PDB entry 7UVM | X-ray diffraction, 2.19 A resolution | chains E and F of the 7 polymer chains in the assembly

[Chain E (and F)]
Name: ATP-dependent Clp protease proteolytic subunit, mitochondrial
Source organism: Homo sapiens
Notes: EC 3.4.21.92; chain F of this document is another copy of the same molecule, construct and numbering; everything in this record applies to it too
UniProt: Q16740 (CLPP_HUMAN); residue numbers follow UniProt; this construct covers 58-277
Amino-acid sequence (221 residues; numbered 57 to 277; the number before each row is that of its first residue):
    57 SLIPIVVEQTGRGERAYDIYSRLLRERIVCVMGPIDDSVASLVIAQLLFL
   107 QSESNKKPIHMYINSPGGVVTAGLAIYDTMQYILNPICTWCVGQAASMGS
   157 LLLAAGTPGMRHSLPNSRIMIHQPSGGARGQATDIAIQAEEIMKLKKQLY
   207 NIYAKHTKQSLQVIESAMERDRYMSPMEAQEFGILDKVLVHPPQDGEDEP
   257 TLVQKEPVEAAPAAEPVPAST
Not modelled in the structure: 57-58, 64-71, 182-187, 190, 249-277 (chain F: 57-58, 65-68, 182-190, 249-277)
Differences from the reference sequence: cloning artifact (57)
Small-molecule neighbours:
  - TR-27 (OX0; (10R)-4-[(4-chlorophenyl)methyl]-7-[(3-ethynylphenyl)methyl]-2,4,6,7,8,9-hexahydroimidazo[1,2-a]pyrido[3,4-e]pyrimidin-5(1H)-one), molecule 1: R78, L79, E82, I84, H116, Y118, W146, V148, L170
  - TR-27 (OX0), molecule 2: I100, A101, L104, F105, Q107, S108, T135, Y138
Swiss-Prot annotation at these positions:
  - active site: S153 (Nucleophile), H178
  - modified residue: K200 (N6-succinyllysine), K211 (N6-acetyllysine)
From the paper describing this entry:
  - catalytic residues: S153, H178, D227 (citing earlier work)
  - binding site for TR-27: I75, L79, E82, I84, M88, I100, A101, L104, F105, Q107, H116, Y118, Y138, W146, V148, L170

[Chain E / chain F interface]
Pairs across the interface (46; chain E residue first):
  Y73(E) - V63(F)
  S77(E) - P60(F)
  S77(E) - I61(F)  hydrogen bond (side chain-backbone)
  L80(E) - P60(F)  hydrophobic
  L80(E) - V62(F)  hydrophobic
  R81(E) - V63(F)
  D93(E) - N120(F)  hydrogen bond
  S97(E) - Y76(F)  hydrogen bond
  S97(E) - M88(F)
  L98(E) - P60(F)
  L98(E) - I75(F)  hydrophobic
  L98(E) - Y76(F)  hydrogen bond (backbone-side chain)
  A101(E) - I75(F)
  Q102(E) - P60(F)
  Q102(E) - I75(F)
  L104(E) - Y118(F)
  F105(E) - V62(F)  hydrophobic
  F105(E) - I75(F)  hydrophobic
  F105(E) - R78(F)
  T127(E) - G149(F)
  A131(E) - V148(F)  hydrophobic
  A131(E) - G149(F)
  Y133(E) - N172(F)
  D134(E) - L170(F)
  D134(E) - P171(F)
  D134(E) - N172(F)  hydrogen bond
  Q137(E) - V246(F)
  Q137(E) - H247(F)  hydrogen bond (backbone-side chain)
  Y138(E) - L170(F)  hydrophobic
  Y138(E) - V246(F)
  Y138(E) - H247(F)
  Y138(E) - P248(F)
  L140(E) - P248(F)
  I191(E) - P122(F)  hydrophobic
  I191(E) - Q150(F)
  I191(E) - Y229(F)
  I193(E) - Y229(F)  hydrophobic
  Q194(E) - D227(F)  hydrogen bond
  E197(E) - R174(F)  salt bridge
  E197(E) - Y229(F)
  K200(E) - R174(F)
  K200(E) - R228(F)
  K200(E) - Y229(F)
  Q204(E) - N172(F)  hydrogen bond
  Q204(E) - R174(F)
  I208(E) - N172(F)
Also at the interface, not in a pair above, chain E (30 interface residues in all): D74, S94, I100, L130, L201
Also at the interface, not in a pair above, chain F (26 interface residues in all): L79, S173

[In short]
Chain E and chain F form an interface of 30 and 26 residues respectively; the contacts include 8 hydrogen
bonds and 1 salt bridge. Polar contacts include E197(E)-R174(F), S77(E)-I61(F) and D93(E)-N120(F). Bound to
chain E: TR-27. The paper reports catalytic residues S153(E), H178(E) and D227(E); a binding site for TR-27 at
I75(E), L79(E) and E82(E) among others.
Both chains are ATP-dependent Clp protease proteolytic subunit, mitochondrial (Homo sapiens). Entry 7UVM
(Crystal structure of human ClpP protease in complex with TR-27) was determined by X-ray diffraction (same
publication as 7UVN, 7UVR, 7UVU and 7UW0).
